8F0J - chains B and N of the 6 polymer chains in the assembly; structure by electron microscopy, 2.00 A resolution.

Chain B:
Protein: Guanine nucleotide-binding protein G(I)/G(S)/G(T) subunit beta-1
Organism: Homo sapiens
UniProt: P62873 (GBB1_HUMAN); residue numbers follow UniProt; this construct covers 2-340
Chain sequence (350 residues; each row starts with the number of its first residue; numbers below 1 keep their minus sign (Met-9 is residue -9)):
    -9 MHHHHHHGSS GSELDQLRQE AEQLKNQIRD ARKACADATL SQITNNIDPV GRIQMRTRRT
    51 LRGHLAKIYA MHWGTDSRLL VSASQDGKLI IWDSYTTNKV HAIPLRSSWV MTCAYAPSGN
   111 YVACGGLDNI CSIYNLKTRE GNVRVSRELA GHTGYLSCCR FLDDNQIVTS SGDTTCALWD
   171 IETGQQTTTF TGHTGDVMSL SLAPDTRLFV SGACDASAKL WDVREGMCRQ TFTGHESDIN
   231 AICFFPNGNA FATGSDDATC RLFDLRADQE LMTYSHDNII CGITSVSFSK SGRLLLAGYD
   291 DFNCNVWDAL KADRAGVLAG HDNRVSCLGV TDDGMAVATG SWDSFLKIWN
Disordered / not traced: -9 to 1
Sequence notes: expression tag (-9 to 1)

Chain N:
Protein: nanobody 35
Organism: Lama glama
Notes: antibody fragment or engineered binder
Chain sequence (138 residues; each row starts with the number of its first residue):
     1 QVQLQESGGG LVQPGGSLRL SCAASGFTFS NYKMNWVRQA PGKGLEWVSD ISQSGASISY
    61 TGSVKGRFTI SRDNAKNTLY LQMNSLKPED TAVYYCARCP APFTRDCFDV TSTTYAYRGQ
   121 GTQVTVSSHH HHHHEPEA
Disordered / not traced: 129-138
Disulfide bonds: Cys22-Cys96, Cys99-Cys107

Chain B / chain N interface:
Residue-residue contacts (20; chain B residue first):
  Arg8(B) with Gln120(N)
  Lys15(B) with Gln1(N)
  Thr184(B) with Thr114(N)
  Cys204(B) with Tyr117(N), hydrogen bond (backbone-side chain)
  Asp205(B) with Tyr117(N)
  Ala206(B) with Tyr117(N), hydrogen bond (backbone-side chain)
  Thr223(B) with Gln1(N)
  Glu226(B) with Val2(N); Gly26(N); Phe27(N); Thr28(N), hydrogen bond (side chain-backbone); Tyr32(N); Arg98(N), hydrogen bond (backbone-side chain)
  Ser227(B) with Tyr32(N); Pro100(N), hydrogen bond (side chain-backbone); Ala101(N); Tyr117(N)
  Asp228(B) with Tyr117(N), hydrogen bond
  Asp246(B) with Pro102(N)
  Ile270(B) with Phe103(N)
Also at the interface, not in a pair above, chain B (14 interface residues in all): His225, Asp247
Also at the interface, not in a pair above, chain N (15 interface residues in all): Ala116

In short:
14 residues of chain B face 15 of chain N across their interface, with 6 hydrogen bonds. Polar contacts
include Cys204(B)-Tyr117(N), Ala206(B)-Tyr117(N) and Glu226(B)-Thr28(N).
Here chain B is Guanine nucleotide-binding protein G(I)/G(S)/G(T) subunit beta-1 (Homo sapiens) and chain N is
nanobody 35 (Lama glama). Entry 8F0J (Calcitonin Receptor in complex with Gs and Pramlintide analogue peptide
San45) was determined by electron microscopy (same publication as 8F0K, 8F2A and 8F2B).
